Entry 6NAK (X-ray diffraction, 3.14 A resolution); this record covers chains C and E of the 6 polymer chains in the assembly.

# Chain C
Name: tRNA threonylcarbamoyladenosine biosynthesis protein TsaB
From: Thermotoga maritima MSB8
UniProtKB: Q9WZX7 (TSAB_THEMA); residue numbers follow UniProt; this construct covers 1-206
Sequence (206 residues; numbered 1 to 206; the number before each row is that of its first residue):
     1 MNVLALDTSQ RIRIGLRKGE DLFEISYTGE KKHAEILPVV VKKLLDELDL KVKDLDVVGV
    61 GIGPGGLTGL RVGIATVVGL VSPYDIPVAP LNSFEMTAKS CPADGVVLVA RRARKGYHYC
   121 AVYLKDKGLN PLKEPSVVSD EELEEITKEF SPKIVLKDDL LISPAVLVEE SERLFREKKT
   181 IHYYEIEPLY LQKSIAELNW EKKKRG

# Chain E
Name: TsaE
From: Thermotoga maritima MSB8
UniProtKB: R4NRX5 (R4NRX5_THEMA); residues -7 to 161 here correspond to UniProt positions 2-170 (UniProt number = residue number + 9)
Sequence (184 residues; row label = number of the first residue in the row; numbers below 1 keep their minus sign (Met-22 is residue -22)):
   -22 MGHHHHHHEN LYFQGYNTVE EQKMRHLRFE NLTEEQLKRL AKILTENLKG GEVVILSGNL
    38 GAGKTTFVKG MIRAIGLDEK MVKSPTFTLM NVYPGLKTIY HLDLYRLQDT DFLSLDVEDI
    98 LEDEDGIMVV EWGDLFDGFW PEDSIKVKIE IADESHRNVE ILIPEEVNFL VEKIERYRKE
   158 LQNT
Disordered / not traced: -22 to -1, 161
Construct notes: expression tag (-22 to -8)
Ion coordination: Mg2+: Thr42, Glu108 (together with AMP-CPP)
Small-molecule neighbours: AMP-CPP (APC; diphosphomethylphosphonic acid adenosyl ester): Leu9, Thr10, Glu11, Leu14, Asn36, Leu37, Gly38, Ala39, Gly40, Lys41, Thr42, Thr43, Ser61, Asp80, Glu108, Trp109, Glu131, Ser132, His133, Arg134

# Chain C / chain E interface
Pairs across the interface (38; chain C residue first):
  Leu67(C) - Leu92(E)
  Leu67(C) - Asp93(E)
  Leu67(C) - Asp96(E)  hydrogen bond (backbone-side chain)
  Thr68(C) - Asp96(E)
  Arg71(C) - Asp93(E)  salt bridge
  Arg111(C) - Glu99(E)  salt bridge
  Arg112(C) - Glu99(E)
  Arg112(C) - Glu101(E)  salt bridge
  Ala113(C) - Glu99(E)
  Arg114(C) - Glu95(E)  salt bridge
  Arg114(C) - Leu98(E)
  Arg114(C) - Glu99(E)
  Arg114(C) - Phe116(E)  hydrogen bond (side chain-backbone)
  Arg114(C) - Pro118(E)
  Lys115(C) - Gly28(E)  hydrogen bond (side chain-backbone)
  Lys115(C) - Pro118(E)
  Lys115(C) - Asp120(E)  salt bridge
  Tyr119(C) - Glu99(E)  hydrogen bond
  Tyr190(C) - Leu92(E)  hydrophobic
  Gln192(C) - Ser91(E)
  Gln192(C) - Glu95(E)
  Gln192(C) - Glu99(E)
  Lys193(C) - Asp88(E)  salt bridge
  Lys193(C) - Ser91(E)  hydrogen bond (backbone-backbone)
  Lys193(C) - Leu92(E)
  Ile195(C) - Glu95(E)
  Ala196(C) - Gly115(E)
  Ala196(C) - Phe116(E)  hydrophobic
  Asn199(C) - Gly115(E)  hydrogen bond (side chain-backbone)
  Asn199(C) - Phe116(E)  hydrogen bond (side chain-backbone)
  Asn199(C) - Trp117(E)  hydrogen bond (side chain-backbone)
  Asn199(C) - Pro118(E)
  Trp200(C) - Asp114(E)
  Trp200(C) - Gly115(E)
  Lys202(C) - Glu119(E)  salt bridge
  Lys203(C) - Asp114(E)  salt bridge
  Lys203(C) - Trp117(E)  hydrogen bond (side chain-backbone)
  Lys203(C) - Glu119(E)
Also at the interface, not in a pair above, chain C (19 interface residues in all): Gly66
Also at the interface, not in a pair above, chain E (19 interface residues in all): Glu29, Val30

# In short
Chain C and chain E each contribute 19 residues to their interface, with 9 hydrogen bonds and 8 salt bridges.
Polar contacts include Arg71(C)-Asp93(E), Arg111(C)-Glu99(E) and Arg112(C)-Glu101(E). Ligands of chain E:
AMP-CPP. Thr42(E) and Glu108(E) form the Mg2+ site.
Chain C is tRNA threonylcarbamoyladenosine biosynthesis protein TsaB and chain E is TsaE, both from Thermotoga
maritima MSB8; the structure, BACTERIAL PROTEIN COMPLEX TM BDE complex, was determined by X-ray diffraction,
deposited together with 6NBJ.
